Entry 6DF3 (X-ray diffraction, 2.15 A resolution); this record covers chains C and H of the 3 polymer chains in the assembly.

# Chain C
Molecule: Interleukin-24
From: Homo sapiens
Reference sequence: Q13007 (IL24_HUMAN); numbering as in UniProt (aligned over 52-206)
Chain sequence (155 residues; numbered 52 to 206; the number before each row is that of its first residue):
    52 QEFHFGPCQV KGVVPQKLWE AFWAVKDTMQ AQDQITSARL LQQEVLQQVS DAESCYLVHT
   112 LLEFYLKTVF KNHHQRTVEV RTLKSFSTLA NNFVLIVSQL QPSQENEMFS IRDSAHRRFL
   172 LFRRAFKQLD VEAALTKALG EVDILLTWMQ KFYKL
Construct notes: engineered mutation Gln85 (Asn in Q13007), Gln99 (Asn in Q13007), Gln126 (Asn in Q13007); conflict His124 (Tyr in Q13007)
Disulfides: Cys59-Cys106
Swiss-Prot annotation at these positions:
  - cross-link: Lys122 (Glycyl lysine isopeptide (Lys-Gly) (interchain with G-Cter in ubiquitin))
  - natural variant: His124 (Y124H: this construct carries the variant)

# Chain H
Molecule: Interleukin-20 receptor subunit beta
From: Homo sapiens
Reference sequence: Q6UXL0 (I20RB_HUMAN); residue numbers follow UniProt; this construct covers 35-224
Chain sequence (190 residues; row label = number of the first residue in the row):
    35 LPAPQNLSVL STNMKHLLMW SPVIAPGETV YYSVEYQGEY ESLYTSHIWI PSSWCSLTEG
    95 PECDVTDDIT ATVPYNLRVR ATLGSQTSAW SILKHPFNRQ STILTRPGME ITKDGFHLVI
   155 ELEDLGPQFE FLVAYWRREP GAEEHVKMVR SGGIPVHLET MEPGAAYCVK AETFVKAIGR
   215 YSAFSQTECV
Construct notes: engineered mutation Gln134 (Asn in Q6UXL0); conflict Glu206 (Gln in Q6UXL0)
Disulfides: Cys89-Cys97, Cys202-Cys223
Swiss-Prot annotation at these positions:
  - glycosylation: Asn40 (N-linked (GlcNAc...) asparagine)

# How chain C and chain H interact
Contacting residue pairs (37):
  Gln52(C) with Lys210(H), hydrogen bond
  Gly63(C) with Ala211(H)
  Leu117(C) with Tyr74(H), hydrogen bond (backbone-side chain); Tyr78(H)
  Lys118(C) with Tyr78(H)
  Phe121(C) with Tyr74(H)
  Lys122(C) with Tyr74(H), hydrogen bond (backbone-side chain); Tyr78(H); Thr79(H)
  His125(C) with Tyr74(H); Glu75(H), salt bridge; Thr79(H); Ile82(H)
  Gln126(C) with His81(H), hydrogen bond
  Leu134(C) with Ile84(H), hydrophobic
  Lys135(C) with Tyr70(H), hydrogen bond; Ile84(H); Pro85(H); Ser87(H), hydrogen bond; Asp102(H), salt bridge
  Ser138(C) with Glu75(H), hydrogen bond; Ile84(H)
  Thr139(C) with Thr104(H), hydrogen bond
  Ala141(C) with Tyr74(H), hydrophobic
  Asn142(C) with Gly72(H); Glu73(H), hydrogen bond (side chain-backbone); Tyr74(H), hydrogen bond (side chain-backbone); Glu75(H), hydrogen bond; Ala105(H); Val107(H)
  Asn143(C) with Thr104(H), hydrogen bond (side chain-backbone); Ala105(H)
  Val145(C) with Glu73(H); Tyr74(H), hydrophobic
  Leu146(C) with Thr106(H); Val107(H), hydrophobic
  Tyr204(C) with Lys210(H)
Other interface residues (no listed pair), chain C (19 interface residues in all): Val131
Other interface residues (no listed pair), chain H (21 interface residues in all): Ser86, Tyr109

# Summary
Chain C and chain H form an interface of 19 and 21 residues respectively; the contacts include 12 hydrogen
bonds and 2 salt bridges. Polar pairs include His125(C)-Glu75(H), Lys135(C)-Asp102(H) and Gln52(C)-Lys210(H).
Chain C is Interleukin-24 and chain H is Interleukin-20 receptor subunit beta, both from Homo sapiens; the
structure, Crystal structure of ternary complex of IL-24 with soluble receptors IL-22RA and IL-20RB, was
determined by X-ray diffraction.
